6WG7 - chains B and C of the 8 polymer chains in the assembly; structure by electron microscopy, 8.30 A resolution (very low resolution: no residue pairs are listed; an interface is given only as per-side residue counts).

Chain B:
Molecule: 35-nt DNA strand
Sequence (35 nucleotides; row label = number of the first residue in the row):
     1 AACGATATAC CTTTATACCT GTTATACCAG ATCAA

Chain C:
Protein: HTH-type transcriptional repressor NanR
Source organism: Escherichia coli
UniProtKB: J7QHT8 (J7QHT8_ECOLX); residue numbers follow UniProt; this construct covers 1-263
Chain sequence (263 residues; row label = number of the first residue in the row):
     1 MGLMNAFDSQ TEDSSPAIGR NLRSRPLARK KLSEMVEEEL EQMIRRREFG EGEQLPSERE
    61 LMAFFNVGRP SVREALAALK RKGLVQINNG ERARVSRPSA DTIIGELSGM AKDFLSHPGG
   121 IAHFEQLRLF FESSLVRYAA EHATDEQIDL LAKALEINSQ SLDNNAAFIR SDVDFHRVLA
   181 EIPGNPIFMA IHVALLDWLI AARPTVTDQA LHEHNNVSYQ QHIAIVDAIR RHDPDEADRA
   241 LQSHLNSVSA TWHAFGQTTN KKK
Not modelled in the structure: 1-20, 249-263

Chain B / chain C interface:
At this resolution (8 A) residue pairs are not listed: 7 residues of chain B and 12 of chain C lie at the interface.

In short:
The interface between chain B and chain C involves 7 residues on one side and 12 on the other.
Here chain B is a 35-nt DNA strand and chain C is HTH-type transcriptional repressor NanR (Escherichia coli).
Entry 6WG7 (Coordinates of NanR dimer fitted in Hexameric NanR-DNA hetero-complex cryo-EM map) was determined
by electron microscopy together with 6WFQ from the same study.
